PDB entry 8DMU | X-ray diffraction, 2.00 A resolution | chain A

# Chain A
Name: CG3568
Source organism: Drosophila melanogaster
UniProt: Q9W4J9 (Q9W4J9_DROME); residue numbers follow UniProt; this construct covers 25-508
Sequence (489 residues; row label = number of the first residue in the row):
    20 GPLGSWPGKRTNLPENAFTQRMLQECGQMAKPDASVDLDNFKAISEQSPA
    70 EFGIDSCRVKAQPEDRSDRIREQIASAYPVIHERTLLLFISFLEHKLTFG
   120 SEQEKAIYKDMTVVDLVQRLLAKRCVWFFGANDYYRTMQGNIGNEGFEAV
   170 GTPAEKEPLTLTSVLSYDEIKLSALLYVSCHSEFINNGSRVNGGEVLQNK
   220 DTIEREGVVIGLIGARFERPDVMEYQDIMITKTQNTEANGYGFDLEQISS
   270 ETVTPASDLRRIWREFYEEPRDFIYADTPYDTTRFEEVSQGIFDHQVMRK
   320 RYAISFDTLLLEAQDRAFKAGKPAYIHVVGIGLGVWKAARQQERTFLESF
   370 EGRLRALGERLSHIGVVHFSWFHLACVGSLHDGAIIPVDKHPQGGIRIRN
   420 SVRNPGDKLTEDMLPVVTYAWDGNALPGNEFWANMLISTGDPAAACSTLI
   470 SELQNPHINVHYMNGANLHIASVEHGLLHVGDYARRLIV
Unresolved in the structure: 20-24, 263-268, 507-508
Sequence notes: expression tag (20-24)
UniProt features mapped onto this chain:
  - binding site (ADP-D-ribose): Arg-209, Gly-349, Gly-351, Gly-353, Val-354, Trp-355, Trp-390, Asp-441, Asn-448, Glu-449, Gly-459, Asp-460
Bound ions: Ni2+: His-400 (shared with 1 residue of chain C)
Ligand contacts: Adenosine-5-Diphosphoribose (AR6; [(2R,3S,4R,5R)-5-(6-aminopurin-9-yl)-3,4-dihydroxy-oxolan-2-yl]methyl [hydroxy-[[(2R,3S,4R,5S)-3,4,5-trihydroxyoxolan-2-yl]methoxy]phosphoryl] hydrogen phosphate): Phe-147, Phe-148, Arg-209, Gly-349, Ile-350, Gly-351, Leu-352, Gly-353, Val-354, Trp-355, Trp-390, Ala-439, Trp-440, Asp-441, Asn-448, Glu-449, Thr-458, Gly-459, Asp-460
Reported in the primary citation:
  - binding site for Adenosine-5-Diphosphoribose: Arg-209
  - specificity-determining residues: Phe-148 (proposed by the authors, not directly observed)

# Summary
Chain A binds Adenosine-5-Diphosphoribose. Curated annotation (UniProt) lists 12 ADP-D-ribose-binding
residues. From the paper: a binding site for Adenosine-5-Diphosphoribose at Arg-209; the specificity
determinant Phe-148.
Chain A is CG3568 (Drosophila melanogaster); the structure, Crystal structure of macrodomain CG3568 from
Drosophila melanogaster in complex with ADP-ribose, was determined by X-ray diffraction, deposited together
with 8DMT, 8DMP and 8DMR.
